PDB entry 1SBB | X-ray diffraction, 2.40 A resolution | chains C and D of the 4 polymer chains in the assembly

# Chain C
Molecule: Protein (14.3.D T cell antigen receptor)
Source organism: Mus musculus
Notes: fragment: beta chain
Amino-acid sequence (238 residues; row label = number of the first residue in the row; note: 6 numbers in that range are skipped by the numbering (no residue carries them; nothing is unmodelled there)):
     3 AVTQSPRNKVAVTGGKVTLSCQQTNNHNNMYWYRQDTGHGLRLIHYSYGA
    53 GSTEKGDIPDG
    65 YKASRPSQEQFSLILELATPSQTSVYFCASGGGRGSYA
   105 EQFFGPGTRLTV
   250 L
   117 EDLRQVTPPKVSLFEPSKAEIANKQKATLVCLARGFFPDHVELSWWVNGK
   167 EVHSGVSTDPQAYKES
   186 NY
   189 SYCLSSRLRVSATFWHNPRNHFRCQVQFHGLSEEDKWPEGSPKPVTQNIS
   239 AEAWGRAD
Construct notes: engineered mutation Gln-24 (Asn53 in 1791255), Gln-74 (Asn102 in 1791255), Gln-121 (Asn146 in 1791255); insertion (99-101)
Cystine bridges: Cys-23/Cys-92, Cys-147/Cys-212

# Chain D
Molecule: Protein (staphylococcal enterotoxin B)
Source organism: Staphylococcus aureus
UniProtKB: P01552 (ETXB_STAAU); residues 1-239 here correspond to UniProt positions 28-266 (UniProt number = residue number + 27)
Amino-acid sequence (239 residues; row label = number of the first residue in the row):
     1 ESQPDPKPDELHKSSKFTGLMENMKVLYDDNHVSAINVKSIDQFLYFDLI
    51 YSIKDTKLGNYDNVRVEFKNKDLADKYKDKYVDVFGANYYYQCYFSKKTN
   101 DINSHQTDKRKTCMYGGVTEHNGNQLDKYRSITVRVFEDGKNLLSFDVQT
   151 NKKKVTAQELDYLTRHYLVKNKKLYEFNNSPYETGYIKFIENENSFWYDM
   201 MPAPGDKFDQSKYLMMYNDNKMVDSKDVKIEVYLTTKKK
Unresolved in the structure: 100-103
Cystine bridges: Cys-93/Cys-113

# Interface between chain C and chain D
Residue-residue contacts (20; chain C residue first):
  His-47(C) with Leu-20(D); Phe-177(D)
  Tyr-50(C) with Tyr-91(D), hydrophobic
  Ala-52(C) with Tyr-90(D), hydrophobic
  Gly-53(C) with Asn-23(D); Gln-210(D), hydrogen bond (backbone-side chain)
  Ser-54(C) with Asn-23(D)
  Thr-55(C) with Leu-20(D); Glu-22(D); Asn-23(D), hydrogen bond (backbone-side chain)
  Glu-56(C) with Leu-20(D); Asn-23(D)
  Lys-57(C) with Thr-18(D), hydrogen bond (side chain-backbone); Gly-19(D); Leu-20(D)
  Tyr-65(C) with Phe-177(D)
  Lys-66(C) with Phe-177(D)
  Ala-67(C) with Phe-177(D)
  Pro-70(C) with Asn-60(D)
  Ser-71(C) with Asn-60(D)
Interface residues without a listed pair, chain D (11 interface residues in all): Val-26

# In short
13 residues of chain C and 11 residues of chain D are in contact, with 3 hydrogen bonds. Among the polar pairs
are Gly-53(C)/Gln-210(D), Thr-55(C)/Asn-23(D) and Lys-57(C)/Thr-18(D).
Chain C is Protein (14.3.D T cell antigen receptor) (Mus musculus) and chain D is Protein (staphylococcal
enterotoxin B) (Staphylococcus aureus); the structure, T-cell receptor beta chain complexed with superantigen
seb, was determined by X-ray diffraction.
